7OE1 - chains A and K of the 21 polymer chains in the assembly; structure by electron microscopy, 3.05 A resolution.

Chain A:
Molecule: 16S rRNA
Organism: Escherichia coli str. K-12 substr. MG1655
Sequence (1542 nucleotides; numbered 1 to 1542; the number before each row is that of its first residue):
     1 AAAUUGAAGAGUUUGAUCAUGGCUCAGAUUGAACGCUGGCGGCAGGCCUA
    51 ACACAUGCAAGUCGAACGGUAACAGGAAGAAGCUUGCUUCUUUGCUGACG
   101 AGUGGCGGACGGGUGAGUAAUGUCUGGGAAACUGCCUGAUGGAGGGGGAU
   151 AACUACUGGAAACGGUAGCUAAUACCGCAUAACGUCGCAAGACCAAAGAG
   201 GGGGACCUUCGGGCCUCUUGCCAUCGGAUGUGCCCAGAUGGGAUUAGCUA
   251 GUAGGUGGGGUAACGGCUCACCUAGGCGACGAUCCCUAGCUGGUCUGAGA
   301 GGAUGACCAGCCACACUGGAACUGAGACACGGUCCAGACUCCUACGGGAG
   351 GCAGCAGUGGGGAAUAUUGCACAAUGGGCGCAAGCCUGAUGCAGCCAUGC
   401 CGCGUGUAUGAAGAAGGCCUUCGGGUUGUAAAGUACUUUCAGCGGGGAGG
   451 AAGGGAGUAAAGUUAAUACCUUUGCUCAUUGACGUUACCCGCAGAAGAAG
   501 CACCGGCUAACUCCGUGCCAGCAGCCGCGGUAAUACGGAGGGUGCAAGCG
   551 UUAAUCGGAAUUACUGGGCGUAAAGCGCACGCAGGCGGUUUGUUAAGUCA
   601 GAUGUGAAAUCCCCGGGCUCAACCUGGGAACUGCAUCUGAUACUGGCAAG
   651 CUUGAGUCUCGUAGAGGGGGGUAGAAUUCCAGGUGUAGCGGUGAAAUGCG
   701 UAGAGAUCUGGAGGAAUACCGGUGGCGAAGGCGGCCCCCUGGACGAAGAC
   751 UGACGCUCAGGUGCGAAAGCGUGGGGAGCAAACAGGAUUAGAUACCCUGG
   801 UAGUCCACGCCGUAAACGAUGUCGACUUGGAGGUUGUGCCCUUGAGGCGU
   851 GGCUUCCGGAGCUAACGCGUUAAGUCGACCGCCUGGGGAGUACGGCCGCA
   901 AGGUUAAAACUCAAAUGAAUUGACGGGGGCCCGCACAAGCGGUGGAGCAU
   951 GUGGUUUAAUUCGAUGCAACGCGAAGAACCUUACCUGGUCUUGACAUCCA
  1001 CGGAAGUUUUCAGAGAUGAGAAUGUGCCUUCGGGAACCGUGAGACAGGUG
  1051 CUGCAUGGCUGUCGUCAGCUCGUGUUGUGAAAUGUUGGGUUAAGUCCCGC
  1101 AACGAGCGCAACCCUUAUCCUUUGUUGCCAGCGGUCCGGCCGGGAACUCA
  1151 AAGGAGACUGCCAGUGAUAAACUGGAGGAAGGUGGGGAUGACGUCAAGUC
  1201 AUCAUGGCCCUUACGACCAGGGCUACACACGUGCUACAAUGGCGCAUACA
  1251 AAGAGAAGCGACCUCGCGAGAGCAAGCGGACCUCAUAAAGUGCGUCGUAG
  1301 UCCGGAUUGGAGUCUGCAACUCGACUCCAUGAAGUCGGAAUCGCUAGUAA
  1351 UCGUGGAUCAGAAUGCCACGGUGAAUACGUUCCCGGGCCUUGUACACACC
  1401 GCCCGUCACACCAUGGGAGUGGGUUGCAAAAGAAGUAGGUAGCUUAACCU
  1451 UCGGGAGGGCGCUUACCACUUUGUGAUUCAUGACUGGGGUGAAGUCGUAA
  1501 CAAGGUAACCGUAGGGGAACCUGCGGUUGGAUCACCUCCUUA
Disordered / not traced: 1-4, 1535-1542

Chain K:
Molecule: 30S ribosomal protein S11
Organism: Escherichia coli (strain K12)
UniProt: A0A6D2X4T2 (A0A6D2X4T2_ECOLI); residues 1-128 here correspond to UniProt positions 2-129 (UniProt number = residue number + 1)
Sequence (128 residues; row label = number of the first residue in the row):
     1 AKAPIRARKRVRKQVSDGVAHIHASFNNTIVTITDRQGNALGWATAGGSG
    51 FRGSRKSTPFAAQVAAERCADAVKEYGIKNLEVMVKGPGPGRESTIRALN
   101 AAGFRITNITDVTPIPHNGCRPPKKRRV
Disordered / not traced: 1-11

Interface between chain A and chain K:
Residue-residue contacts - 78 pairs, chain A then chain K:
  G674(A) with His117(K), base contact
  A675(A) with Ile115(K), sugar contact; His117(K), hydrogen bond to the base; Gly119(K), base contact
  A676(A) with Pro114(K), phosphate contact; Pro116(K), sugar contact; Cys120(K), hydrogen bond to the base
  U677(A) with Cys120(K), base contact
  G683(A) with Gly38(K), hydrogen bond to the base
  U684(A) with Gly38(K), base contact; Asn39(K), base contact; Ala40(K), hydrogen bond to the base
  G685(A) with Leu41(K), sugar contact
  U686(A) with Trp43(K), hydrogen bond to the sugar
  A687(A) with Trp43(K), sugar contact
  G688(A) with Thr45(K), phosphate contact; Gly48(K), phosphate contact
  C689(A) with Asn28(K), hydrogen bond to the phosphate; Ile30(K), phosphate contact; Thr45(K), phosphate contact; Gly47(K), phosphate contact; Gly48(K), phosphate contact; Arg52(K), salt bridge to the phosphate
  G690(A) with Asn28(K), hydrogen bond to the phosphate
  G691(A) with Asn27(K), hydrogen bond to the base; Arg52(K), hydrogen bond to the base
  U692(A) with Asn27(K), hydrogen bond to the phosphate; Gly53(K), base contact; Ser54(K), base contact; Lys125(K), phosphate contact; Arg126(K), salt bridge to the phosphate
  G693(A) with Arg55(K), hydrogen bond to the phosphate; Arg126(K), salt bridge to the phosphate
  A694(A) with Ser54(K), hydrogen bond to the phosphate; Arg55(K), salt bridge to the phosphate
  A704(A) with Trp43(K), base contact
  G705(A) with Ile30(K), sugar contact; Thr32(K), base contact; Trp43(K), base contact
  A706(A) with His23(K), salt bridge to the phosphate; Ile30(K), sugar contact; Thr32(K), hydrogen bond to the sugar; Ala40(K), base contact
  U707(A) with His21(K), hydrogen bond to the phosphate; Gly38(K), hydrogen bond to the sugar; Lys86(K), phosphate contact
  C708(A) with His21(K), salt bridge to the phosphate; Gln37(K), sugar contact; Gly38(K), sugar contact
  G714(A) with Cys120(K), hydrogen bond to the base
  A715(A) with Gly119(K), base contact
  A716(A) with Asn118(K), hydrogen bond to the sugar; Gly119(K), base contact
  U717(A) with His117(K), sugar contact; Asn118(K), phosphate contact
  A718(A) with Pro116(K), sugar contact; His117(K), base contact; Asn118(K), sugar contact
  A777(A) with Cys120(K), base contact
  G778(A) with Cys120(K), sugar contact; Arg121(K), hydrogen bond to the sugar
  C779(A) with Arg121(K), sugar contact; Pro122(K), sugar contact; Pro123(K), phosphate contact; Lys124(K), phosphate contact
  A780(A) with Pro123(K), phosphate contact; Lys124(K), hydrogen bond to the phosphate
  C795(A) with Val128(K), sugar contact
  C796(A) with Arg126(K), phosphate contact; Arg127(K), salt bridge to the phosphate
  C797(A) with Lys125(K), phosphate contact; Arg126(K), salt bridge to the phosphate
  U1506(A) with Arg127(K), hydrogen bond to the base; Val128(K), sugar contact
  U1522(A) with Arg127(K), salt bridge to the phosphate
  G1523(A) with Arg127(K), salt bridge to the phosphate
  C1524(A) with Lys124(K), phosphate contact
  G1525(A) with Arg121(K), salt bridge to the phosphate
Also at the interface, not in a pair above, chain A (41 interface residues in all): A695, U798, A1507
Also at the interface, not in a pair above, chain K (37 interface residues in all): Ser25, Thr34

In short:
Chain A and chain K form an interface of 41 and 37 residues respectively, with 20 hydrogen bonds and 11 salt
bridges. Polar contacts include A675(A)-His117(K), A676(A)-Cys120(K) and G683(A)-Gly38(K).
Here chain A is 16S rRNA (Escherichia coli str. K-12 substr. MG1655) and chain K is 30S ribosomal protein S11
(Escherichia coli (strain K12)). Entry 7OE1 (30S ribosomal subunit from E. coli) was determined by electron
microscopy, deposited together with 7OE0 and 7OI0.
